7VPD - chains C and D of the 11 polymer chains in the assembly; structure by electron microscopy, 3.77 A resolution.

Chain C:
Molecule: DNA-directed RNA polymerase subunit beta
From: Streptomyces coelicolor A3(2)
Notes: EC 2.7.7.6
UniProtKB: Q9L0L0 (RPOB_STRCO); numbering as in UniProt (aligned over 1-1161)
Sequence (1161 residues; numbered 1 to 1161; the number before each row is that of its first residue):
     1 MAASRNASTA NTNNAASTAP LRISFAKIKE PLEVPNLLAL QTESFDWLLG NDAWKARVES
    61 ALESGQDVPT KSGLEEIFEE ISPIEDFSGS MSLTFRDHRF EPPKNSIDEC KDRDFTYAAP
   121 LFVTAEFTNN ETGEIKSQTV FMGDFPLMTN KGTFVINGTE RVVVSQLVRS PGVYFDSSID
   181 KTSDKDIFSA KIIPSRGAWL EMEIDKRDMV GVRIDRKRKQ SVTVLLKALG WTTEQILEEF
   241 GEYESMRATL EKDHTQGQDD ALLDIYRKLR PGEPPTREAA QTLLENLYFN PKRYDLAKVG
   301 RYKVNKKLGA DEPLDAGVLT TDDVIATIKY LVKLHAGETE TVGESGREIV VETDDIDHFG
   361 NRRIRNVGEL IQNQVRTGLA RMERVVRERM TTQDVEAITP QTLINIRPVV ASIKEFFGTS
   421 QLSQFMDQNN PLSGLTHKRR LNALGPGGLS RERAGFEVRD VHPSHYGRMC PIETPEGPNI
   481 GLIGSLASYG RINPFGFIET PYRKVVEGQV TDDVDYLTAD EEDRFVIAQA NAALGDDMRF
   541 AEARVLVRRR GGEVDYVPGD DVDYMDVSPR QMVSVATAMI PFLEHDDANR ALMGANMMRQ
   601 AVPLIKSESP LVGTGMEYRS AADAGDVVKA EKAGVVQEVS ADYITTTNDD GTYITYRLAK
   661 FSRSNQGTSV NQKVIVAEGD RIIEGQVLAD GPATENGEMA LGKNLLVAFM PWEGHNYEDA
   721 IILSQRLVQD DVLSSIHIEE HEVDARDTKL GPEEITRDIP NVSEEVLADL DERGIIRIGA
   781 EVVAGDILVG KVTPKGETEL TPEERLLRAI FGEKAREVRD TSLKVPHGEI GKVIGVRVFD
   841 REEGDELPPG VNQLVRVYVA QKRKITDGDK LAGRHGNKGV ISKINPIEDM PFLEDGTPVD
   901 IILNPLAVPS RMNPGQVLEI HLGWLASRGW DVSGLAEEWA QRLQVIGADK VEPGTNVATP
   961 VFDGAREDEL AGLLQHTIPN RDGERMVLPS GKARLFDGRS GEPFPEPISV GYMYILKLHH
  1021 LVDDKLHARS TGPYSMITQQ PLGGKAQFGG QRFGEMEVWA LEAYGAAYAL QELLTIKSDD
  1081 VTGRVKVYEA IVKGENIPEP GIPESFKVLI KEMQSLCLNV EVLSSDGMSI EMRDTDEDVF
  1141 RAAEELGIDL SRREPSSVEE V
Disordered / not traced: 1-15, 1132-1161

Chain D:
Molecule: DNA-directed RNA polymerase subunit beta'
From: Streptomyces coelicolor A3(2)
Notes: EC 2.7.7.6
UniProtKB: Q8CJT1 (RPOC_STRCO); numbering as in UniProt (aligned over 1-1299)
Sequence (1307 residues; row label = number of the first residue in the row):
     1 MLDVNFFDEL RIGLATADDI RQWSHGEVKK PETINYRTLK PEKDGLFCEK IFGPTRDWEC
    61 YCGKYKRVRF KGIICERCGV EVTRAKVRRE RMGHIELAAP VTHIWYFKGV PSRLGYLLDL
   121 APKDLEKVIY FAAYMITFVD EERRTRDLPS LEAHVSVERQ QIEQRRDSDL EARAKKLETD
   181 LAELEAEGAK ADVRRKVREG AEREMKQLRD RAQREIDRLD EVWNRFKNLK VQDLEGDELL
   241 YRELRDRFGT YFDGSMGAAA LQKRLESFDL DEEAERLREI IRTGKGQKKT RALKRLKVVS
   301 AFLQTSNSPK GMVLDCVPVI PPDLRPMVQL DGGRFATSDL NDLYRRVINR NNRLKRLLDL
   361 GAPEIIVNNE KRMLQEAVDA LFDNGRRGRP VTGPGNRPLK SLSDMLKGKQ GRFRQNLLGK
   421 RVDYSARSVI VVGPQLKLHQ CGLPKAMALE LFKPFVMKRL VDLNHAQNIK SAKRMVERGR
   481 TVVYDVLEEV IAEHPVLLNR APTLHRLGIQ AFEPQLVEGK AIQIHPLVCT AFNADFDGDQ
   541 MAVHLPLSAE AQAEARILML SSNNILKPAD GRPVTMPTQD MVLGLFFLTT DSEGRSPKGE
   601 GRAFGSSAEA IMAFDAGDLT LQAKIDIRFP VGTIPPRGFE PPAREEGEPE WQQGDTFTLK
   661 TTLGRALFNE LLPEDYPFVD YEVGKKQLSE IVNDLAERYP KVIVAATLDN LKAAGFFWAT
   721 RSGVTVAISD IVVPDAKKEI VKGYEGQDEK VQKQYERGLI TKEERTQELI AIWTKATNEV
   781 AEAMNDNFPK TNPVSMMVNS GARGNMMQMR QIAGMRGLVS NAKNETIPRP IKASFREGLS
   841 VLEYFISTHG ARKGLADTAL RTADSGYLTR RLVDVSQDVI IREEDCGTER GLKLPIATRD
   901 ADGTLRKAED VETSVYARML AEDVVIDGKV IAPANVDLGD VLIDALVAHG VEEVKTRSIL
   961 TCESQVGTCA MCYGRSLATG KLVDIGEAVG IIAAQSIGEP GTQLTMRTFH TGGVAGDDIT
  1021 QGLPRVVELF EARTPKGVAP ISEASGRVRI EETEKTKKIV VTPDDGSDET AFPISKRARL
  1081 LVGEGDHVEV GQKLTVGATN PHDVLRILGQ RAVQVHLVGE VQKVYNSQGV SIHDKHIEII
  1141 IRQMLRRVTI IESGDAELLP GELVERTKFE TENRRVVQEG GHPASGRPQL MGITKASLAT
  1201 ESWLSAASFQ ETTRVLTDAA INAKSDSLIG LKENVIIGKL IPAGTGLSRY RNIRVEPTEE
  1261 AKAAMYSAVG YDDIDYSPFG TGSGQAVPLE DYDYGPYNQH HHHHHHH
Disordered / not traced: 1-6, 1266-1307
Differences from the reference sequence: expression tag (1300-1307)
Metal / ion sites: Zn2+ site 1: Cys60, Cys62, Cys75, Cys78; Mg2+: Asp535, Asp539; Zn2+ site 2: Cys886, Cys962, Cys969, Cys972

Chain C / chain D interface:
Pairs across the interface (331):
  Lys181(C) - Ala1015(D)
  Phe456(C) - Leu860(D)  hydrophobic
  Arg459(C) - Arg852(D)
  Asp460(C) - Lys853(D)
  Val461(C) - Ala822(D)
  Val461(C) - Phe845(D)  hydrophobic
  Val461(C) - His849(D)
  Val461(C) - Arg852(D)
  His462(C) - Phe845(D)
  His462(C) - His849(D)
  Pro463(C) - Phe845(D)
  Pro463(C) - His849(D)
  Tyr466(C) - Val841(D)
  Tyr466(C) - Leu842(D)  hydrophobic
  Tyr466(C) - Phe845(D)  hydrophobic
  Cys470(C) - Arg852(D)
  Pro471(C) - Phe845(D)  hydrophobic
  Pro471(C) - Thr848(D)
  Pro471(C) - Arg852(D)  hydrogen bond (backbone-side chain)
  Ile472(C) - Tyr844(D)  hydrophobic
  Glu473(C) - Arg852(D)
  Thr474(C) - Arg852(D)
  Ile480(C) - Ala856(D)  hydrophobic
  Gly481(C) - Arg852(D)
  Gln529(C) - Leu842(D)  hydrogen bond (side chain-backbone)
  Asn531(C) - Ser840(D)  hydrogen bond
  Arg544(C) - Arg829(D)
  Arg548(C) - Leu842(D)
  Val554(C) - Arg829(D)
  Asp555(C) - Arg829(D)
  Tyr556(C) - Glu749(D)
  Tyr556(C) - Gln752(D)
  Tyr556(C) - Arg829(D)
  Pro569(C) - Val841(D)
  Met572(C) - Val841(D)  hydrophobic
  Leu583(C) - Tyr844(D)
  Glu584(C) - Gly838(D)
  Glu584(C) - Leu839(D)
  His585(C) - Phe835(D)
  His585(C) - Arg836(D)  hydrogen bond (side chain-backbone)
  His585(C) - Gly838(D)
  Asp586(C) - Phe835(D)
  Asp586(C) - Tyr844(D)  hydrogen bond (backbone-side chain)
  Asp587(C) - Phe835(D)
  Asp587(C) - Tyr844(D)  hydrogen bond (backbone-side chain)
  Ala588(C) - Tyr844(D)
  Ala588(C) - Thr848(D)
  Ala588(C) - Ala851(D)  hydrophobic
  Asn589(C) - Leu855(D)
  Ala591(C) - Tyr844(D)
  Leu592(C) - Leu855(D)  hydrophobic
  Phe709(C) - Val724(D)
  Phe709(C) - Thr725(D)
  Phe709(C) - Val726(D)  hydrophobic
  Pro711(C) - Asp580(D)
  Pro711(C) - Thr720(D)  hydrogen bond (backbone-side chain)
  Pro711(C) - Val724(D)
  Trp712(C) - Thr720(D)
  Glu713(C) - Pro434(D)
  Glu713(C) - Phe716(D)
  Glu713(C) - Thr720(D)  hydrogen bond (backbone-side chain)
  Gly714(C) - Val432(D)
  Gly714(C) - Phe716(D)
  His715(C) - Val432(D)
  His715(C) - Pro434(D)
  Tyr717(C) - Pro526(D)  hydrophobic
  Tyr717(C) - Cys529(D)  hydrogen bond
  Tyr717(C) - Phe536(D)
  Tyr717(C) - Pro577(D)
  Tyr717(C) - Gln579(D)  hydrogen bond
  Tyr717(C) - Asp580(D)
  Tyr717(C) - Phe716(D)  hydrophobic
  Glu718(C) - Asp535(D)
  Glu718(C) - Phe536(D)
  Asp719(C) - Asp537(D)
  Ala720(C) - Phe536(D)  hydrophobic
  Arg746(C) - Asp331(D)  salt bridge
  Arg746(C) - Gly332(D)
  Lys749(C) - Arg37(D)  hydrogen bond (side chain-backbone)
  Glu799(C) - Glu59(D)
  Glu799(C) - Lys66(D)
  Glu799(C) - Arg67(D)  salt bridge
  Gly868(C) - Val429(D)
  Gly868(C) - Ala521(D)
  Lys870(C) - Asp537(D)
  Lys878(C) - Asp537(D)  salt bridge
  Gly879(C) - Phe536(D)
  Gly879(C) - Asp537(D)
  Val880(C) - Val429(D)  hydrophobic
  Val880(C) - Ile430(D)
  Val880(C) - Val431(D)  hydrophobic
  Val880(C) - Phe536(D)  hydrogen bond (backbone-backbone)
  Val880(C) - Asp537(D)  hydrogen bond (backbone-backbone)
  Val880(C) - Gly538(D)
  Ile881(C) - Val431(D)
  Ser882(C) - Val432(D)
  Asn904(C) - Asp580(D)
  Pro905(C) - Val724(D)
  Leu906(C) - Gln579(D)
  Leu906(C) - Leu583(D)  hydrophobic
  Leu906(C) - Met797(D)  hydrophobic
  Leu906(C) - Ala802(D)  hydrophobic
  Leu906(C) - Arg803(D)
  Val908(C) - Val726(D)  hydrophobic
  Pro909(C) - Met797(D)  hydrophobic
  Pro909(C) - Ile812(D)
  Ser910(C) - Arg803(D)
  Ser910(C) - Gly804(D)
  Ser910(C) - Gln808(D)
  Met912(C) - Gln811(D)
  Met912(C) - Ile812(D)  hydrophobic
  Pro914(C) - Phe835(D)  hydrophobic
  Val917(C) - Val726(D)
  Val917(C) - Ala727(D)  hydrophobic
  Leu918(C) - Ile728(D)  hydrophobic
  His921(C) - Ala727(D)
  His921(C) - Ile728(D)  hydrogen bond (side chain-backbone)
  Phe962(C) - Tyr844(D)  hydrophobic
  Arg966(C) - Glu837(D)  salt bridge
  Glu967(C) - Ile728(D)
  Glu967(C) - Arg836(D)
  Glu967(C) - Glu837(D)
  Ser990(C) - Ala727(D)
  Ser990(C) - Ile728(D)
  Ser990(C) - Ser729(D)  hydrogen bond
  Lys992(C) - Thr725(D)
  Lys992(C) - Ala727(D)
  Asp997(C) - Arg721(D)  salt bridge
  Ser1000(C) - Arg721(D)  hydrogen bond
  Phe1004(C) - Thr720(D)
  Pro1005(C) - Arg721(D)
  Glu1006(C) - Ser722(D)
  Glu1006(C) - Gly723(D)
  Ile1008(C) - Gly723(D)
  Ile1008(C) - Thr725(D)
  Ser1009(C) - Val726(D)  hydrogen bond (side chain-backbone)
  Val1022(C) - Val429(D)  hydrophobic
  Val1022(C) - Lys520(D)
  Asp1023(C) - Lys520(D)  salt bridge
  Lys1025(C) - Arg427(D)
  Lys1025(C) - Gln540(D)
  Leu1026(C) - Arg427(D)
  Leu1026(C) - Ser428(D)
  Leu1026(C) - Lys520(D)
  His1027(C) - Ala426(D)
  His1027(C) - Arg427(D)  hydrogen bond (backbone-backbone)
  Ala1028(C) - Ser425(D)
  Ala1028(C) - Ala426(D)  hydrophobic
  Ala1028(C) - Glu450(D)
  Arg1029(C) - Asp423(D)  salt bridge
  Arg1029(C) - Tyr424(D)  hydrogen bond (backbone-backbone)
  Arg1029(C) - Ser425(D)  hydrogen bond (backbone-backbone)
  Ser1030(C) - Asp423(D)
  Ser1030(C) - Tyr424(D)  hydrogen bond (backbone-backbone)
  Ser1030(C) - Glu450(D)  hydrogen bond (backbone-backbone)
  Ser1030(C) - Lys453(D)
  Tyr1034(C) - Asp423(D)  hydrogen bond
  Met1036(C) - Arg89(D)  hydrogen bond (backbone-side chain)
  Ile1037(C) - Arg89(D)  hydrogen bond (backbone-side chain)
  Ile1037(C) - Leu324(D)
  Ile1037(C) - Arg412(D)
  Gln1039(C) - Arg89(D)
  Gln1040(C) - Asn416(D)  hydrogen bond
  Pro1041(C) - Arg421(D)
  Pro1041(C) - Asp423(D)
  Gly1043(C) - Arg421(D)
  Gly1044(C) - Arg421(D)
  Phe1048(C) - Glu450(D)
  Gly1050(C) - Arg421(D)  hydrogen bond (backbone-side chain)
  Gly1050(C) - Val422(D)
  Gly1050(C) - Ser425(D)
  Gln1051(C) - Arg421(D)
  Gln1051(C) - Val422(D)
  Gln1051(C) - Ser425(D)  hydrogen bond (backbone-side chain)
  Gln1051(C) - Ala426(D)
  Gln1051(C) - Arg427(D)  hydrogen bond
  Arg1052(C) - Arg414(D)
  Arg1052(C) - Gln415(D)  hydrogen bond (side chain-backbone)
  Arg1052(C) - Gly419(D)  hydrogen bond (side chain-backbone)
  Arg1052(C) - Lys420(D)
  Phe1053(C) - Gly419(D)
  Phe1053(C) - Lys420(D)  hydrogen bond (backbone-backbone)
  Phe1053(C) - Val422(D)  hydrophobic
  Phe1053(C) - His544(D)
  Glu1055(C) - Leu418(D)
  Glu1055(C) - Arg870(D)  salt bridge
  Glu1055(C) - Lys1232(D)  salt bridge
  Met1056(C) - Pro502(D)
  Met1056(C) - Thr503(D)
  Glu1057(C) - Asn499(D)  hydrogen bond
  Glu1057(C) - Ala501(D)
  Glu1057(C) - Thr503(D)
  Glu1057(C) - Ile509(D)
  Val1058(C) - Leu418(D)
  Trp1059(C) - Arg870(D)
  Trp1059(C) - Val873(D)
  Trp1059(C) - Ile991(D)
  Trp1059(C) - Gln995(D)
  Ala1060(C) - Thr503(D)
  Ala1060(C) - Arg506(D)
  Leu1061(C) - Ile509(D)  hydrophobic
  Glu1062(C) - Ala988(D)
  Glu1062(C) - Ile991(D)
  Glu1062(C) - Leu1231(D)
  Glu1062(C) - Ile1241(D)
  Ala1063(C) - Arg506(D)
  Ala1063(C) - Ile991(D)  hydrophobic
  Ala1063(C) - Ile992(D)
  Tyr1064(C) - Arg506(D)  hydrogen bond (side chain-backbone)
  Tyr1064(C) - Leu507(D)
  Tyr1064(C) - Ile509(D)  hydrogen bond (side chain-backbone)
  Tyr1064(C) - Leu558(D)
  Tyr1064(C) - Met559(D)  hydrophobic
  Tyr1064(C) - Asn564(D)
  Gly1065(C) - Ala1243(D)
  Gly1065(C) - Gly1244(D)
  Gly1065(C) - Thr1245(D)  hydrogen bond (backbone-backbone)
  Ala1066(C) - Glu554(D)
  Ala1066(C) - Leu558(D)  hydrophobic
  Ala1066(C) - Met559(D)  hydrophobic
  Ala1066(C) - Thr1245(D)
  Ala1067(C) - Glu554(D)  hydrogen bond (backbone-side chain)
  Ala1067(C) - Leu1240(D)  hydrophobic
  Ala1067(C) - Ile1241(D)  hydrophobic
  Ala1067(C) - Thr1245(D)  hydrogen bond (backbone-side chain)
  Ala1067(C) - Gly1246(D)
  Tyr1068(C) - Glu550(D)
  Tyr1068(C) - Glu554(D)  hydrogen bond (backbone-side chain)
  Tyr1068(C) - Leu1240(D)
  Tyr1068(C) - Thr1245(D)
  Tyr1068(C) - Arg1251(D)
  Ala1069(C) - Ala551(D)  hydrophobic
  Ala1069(C) - Glu554(D)  hydrogen bond (backbone-side chain)
  Leu1070(C) - Ile1241(D)  hydrophobic
  Gln1071(C) - Gly1238(D)
  Gln1071(C) - Lys1239(D)
  Gln1071(C) - Leu1240(D)
  Glu1072(C) - Pro546(D)
  Glu1072(C) - Leu547(D)  hydrogen bond (side chain-backbone)
  Glu1072(C) - Ser548(D)  hydrogen bond (side chain-backbone)
  Glu1072(C) - Ala551(D)
  Leu1073(C) - Val422(D)
  Leu1073(C) - His544(D)
  Leu1074(C) - Lys420(D)  hydrogen bond (backbone-side chain)
  Leu1074(C) - Val1235(D)  hydrophobic
  Thr1075(C) - Gly1238(D)
  Lys1077(C) - Val422(D)
  Lys1077(C) - Asp423(D)  hydrogen bond (backbone-backbone)
  Lys1077(C) - Tyr424(D)
  Lys1077(C) - Leu545(D)  hydrogen bond (side chain-backbone)
  Ser1078(C) - Arg421(D)  hydrogen bond (side chain-backbone)
  Ser1078(C) - Val422(D)
  Asp1079(C) - Lys420(D)  salt bridge
  Val1081(C) - Lys86(D)
  Val1087(C) - Tyr424(D)
  Val1087(C) - Leu547(D)  hydrophobic
  Tyr1088(C) - Tyr424(D)
  Tyr1088(C) - Pro454(D)  hydrophobic
  Tyr1088(C) - Met457(D)  hydrophobic
  Tyr1088(C) - Lys473(D)  hydrogen bond
  Ile1091(C) - Pro454(D)  hydrophobic
  Ile1091(C) - Phe455(D)  hydrophobic
  Ile1091(C) - Lys458(D)
  Ile1091(C) - Leu547(D)  hydrophobic
  Val1092(C) - Lys458(D)
  Val1092(C) - Ile469(D)  hydrophobic
  Ile1097(C) - Leu547(D)  hydrophobic
  Ile1097(C) - Ser548(D)
  Ile1102(C) - Phe7(D)  hydrophobic
  Pro1103(C) - Lys420(D)
  Pro1103(C) - Ile1237(D)
  Glu1104(C) - Arg89(D)
  Ser1105(C) - Asn416(D)  hydrogen bond (side chain-backbone)
  Ser1105(C) - Leu417(D)
  Phe1106(C) - Phe7(D)  hydrophobic
  Phe1106(C) - Leu10(D)  hydrophobic
  Phe1106(C) - Leu417(D)
  Val1108(C) - Arg89(D)
  Val1108(C) - Arg412(D)
  Leu1109(C) - Leu406(D)  hydrophobic
  Leu1109(C) - Arg412(D)
  Leu1109(C) - Phe413(D)  hydrophobic
  Leu1109(C) - Leu417(D)  hydrophobic
  Lys1111(C) - Glu90(D)  salt bridge
  Glu1112(C) - Ile320(D)
  Glu1112(C) - Leu402(D)
  Glu1112(C) - Met405(D)
  Glu1112(C) - Arg412(D)  salt bridge
  Met1113(C) - Leu406(D)  hydrophobic
  Met1113(C) - Leu1216(D)  hydrophobic
  Gln1114(C) - Trp23(D)  hydrogen bond
  Gln1114(C) - Pro318(D)
  Ser1115(C) - Ile320(D)
  Ser1115(C) - Phe382(D)
  Ser1115(C) - Leu402(D)
  Leu1116(C) - His103(D)  hydrogen bond (backbone-side chain)
  Leu1116(C) - Trp105(D)  hydrophobic
  Leu1116(C) - Phe382(D)  hydrophobic
  Cys1117(C) - Gly13(D)
  Cys1117(C) - Ala15(D)  hydrogen bond (backbone-backbone)
  Cys1117(C) - Tyr106(D)
  Cys1117(C) - Leu314(D)  hydrophobic
  Cys1117(C) - Pro318(D)
  Leu1118(C) - Gly13(D)
  Leu1118(C) - Ala15(D)
  Leu1118(C) - Trp23(D)
  Leu1118(C) - Trp105(D)  hydrophobic
  Leu1118(C) - Tyr106(D)
  Leu1118(C) - Ala1220(D)  hydrophobic
  Asn1119(C) - Arg11(D)
  Asn1119(C) - Ile12(D)
  Asn1119(C) - Gly13(D)  hydrogen bond (side chain-backbone)
  Asn1119(C) - Leu14(D)
  Asn1119(C) - Ala15(D)
  Asn1119(C) - Asp19(D)
  Asn1119(C) - Trp23(D)
  Val1120(C) - Arg11(D)
  Val1120(C) - Ile12(D)  hydrophobic
  Glu1121(C) - Glu9(D)
  Glu1121(C) - Leu10(D)
  Glu1121(C) - Arg11(D)  hydrogen bond (backbone-backbone)
  Val1122(C) - Phe7(D)  hydrophobic
  Val1122(C) - Glu9(D)
  Leu1123(C) - Asp8(D)  hydrogen bond (backbone-backbone)
  Leu1123(C) - Glu9(D)  hydrogen bond (backbone-backbone)
  Leu1123(C) - Arg11(D)
  Ser1124(C) - Asp8(D)  hydrogen bond
  Ser1124(C) - Glu9(D)
  Ser1125(C) - Asp8(D)  hydrogen bond (backbone-side chain)
  Ser1125(C) - Glu9(D)
  Ser1129(C) - Phe7(D)  hydrogen bond (side chain-backbone)
Interface residues without a listed pair, chain C (166 interface residues in all): Met710, Asn716, Val783, Arg805, Asp867, Arg911, Pro1007, Thr1031, Thr1038, Leu1042, Gly1054, Thr1082, Arg1084, Lys1093, Gly1094, Ile1110
Interface residues without a listed pair, chain D (175 interface residues in all): Leu39, Met92, Pro326, Val328, Gln435, Met447, Leu451, Arg478, Arg500, Gln510, Gly519, Gln523, Ala534, Ala542, Ala719, Pro828, Ser847, Asp857, Thr869, Trp1203, Ile1236

Overview:
166 residues of chain C face 175 of chain D across their interface, with 58 hydrogen bonds and 12 salt
bridges. Among the polar pairs are Arg746(C)-Asp331(D), Glu799(C)-Arg67(D) and Lys878(C)-Asp537(D). Cys60(D),
Cys62(D), Cys75(D) and Cys78(D) form the Zn2+ site 1. Asp535(D) and Asp539(D) coordinate Mg2+.
Here chain C is DNA-directed RNA polymerase subunit beta and chain D is DNA-directed RNA polymerase subunit
beta', both from Streptomyces coelicolor A3(2). Entry 7VPD (Cryo-EM structure of Streptomyces coelicolor
RNAP-promoter open complex with one Zur dimers) was determined by electron microscopy (same publication as
7VO0, 7VO9, 7VPZ, 7X74, 7X75 and 7X76).
